Entry 7JU6 (X-ray diffraction, 2.06 A resolution); this record covers chains A and B.

== Chain A (and B) ==
Protein: Proto-oncogene tyrosine-protein kinase receptor Ret
Organism: Homo sapiens
Notes: EC 2.7.10.1; chain B of this document is another copy of the same molecule, construct and numbering; everything in this record applies to it too
Reference sequence: P07949 (RET_HUMAN); residues 705-1013 here = UniProt positions 705-1013
Sequence (314 residues; each row starts with the number of its first residue):
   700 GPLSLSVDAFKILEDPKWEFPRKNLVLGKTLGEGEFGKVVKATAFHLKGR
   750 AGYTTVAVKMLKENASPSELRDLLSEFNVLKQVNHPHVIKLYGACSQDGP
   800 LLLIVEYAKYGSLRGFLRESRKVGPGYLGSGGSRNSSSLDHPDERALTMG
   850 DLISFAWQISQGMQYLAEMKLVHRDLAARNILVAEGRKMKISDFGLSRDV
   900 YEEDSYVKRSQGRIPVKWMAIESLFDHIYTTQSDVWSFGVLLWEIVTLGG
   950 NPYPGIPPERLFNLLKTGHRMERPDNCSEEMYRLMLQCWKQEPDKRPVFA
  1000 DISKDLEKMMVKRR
Not modelled in the structure: 700-712, 829-840, 1013 (chain B: 824-836, 900-908, 1013)
Differences from the reference sequence: expression tag (700-704)
Small-molecule neighbours: Selpercatinib (Q6G): Leu-730, Gly-731, Glu-732, Gly-733, Gly-736, Lys-737, Val-738, Ala-756, Lys-758, Met-759, Leu-760, Glu-768, Asp-771, Leu-772, Val-804, Glu-805, Tyr-806, Ala-807, Lys-808, Tyr-809, Gly-810, Leu-881, Asp-892
Swiss-Prot annotation at these positions:
  - active site: Asp-874 (Proton acceptor)
  - binding site (ATP): Leu-730 to Val-738, Lys-758
  - binding site (semaxanib): Glu-805 to Ala-807
  - site: Asp-707, Ala-708 (Cleavage), Leu-712, Glu-713 (Breakpoint for translocation to form PCM1-RET)
  - modified residue (Phosphotyrosine): Tyr-806, Tyr-809, Tyr-826, Tyr-900, Tyr-905, Tyr-981
  - natural variant: Leu-730 (L730I: Confers resistance to vandetanib, lenvatinib, cabozantinib and nintedanib inhibitors; L730V: Confers resistance to vandetanib, cabozantinib and nintedanib inhibitors), Glu-732 (E732K: Confers resistance to cabozantinib inhibitor), Val-738 (V738A: Confers resistance to vandetanib, lenvatinib, cabozantinib and nintedanib inhibitors), Glu-762 (E762Q: In HSCR1), Ser-765 (S765P: In HSCR1), Ser-767 (S767R: In HSCR1), Glu-768 (E768D: In MTC), Val-778 (V778I: In a patient with renal agenesis; uncertain significance), Asn-783 (N783S: In HSCR1), Leu-790 (L790F: In MEN2A and MTC), Tyr-791 (Y791F: In HSCR1, pheochromocytoma, MTC and MEN2A), Val-804 (V804L: In MTC; V804M: In MTC), 24 further natural variant entries in UniProt
  - mutagenesis: Asp-707 (D707N: Impaired cleavage by caspase-3 and loss of induced cell death), Glu-734 (E734A: Enhanced protein autophosphorylation due to enhanced substrate presentation in trans), Lys-758 (K758R/M: Loss of kinase activity. No effect on interaction with and dissociation from CBLC and CD2AP), Arg-912 (R912A: Enhanced protein autophosphorylation due to enhanced substrate presentation in trans), Ile-913 (I913A: Enhanced protein autophosphorylation due to enhanced substrate presentation in trans)
Reported in the primary citation:
  - binding site for Selpercatinib: Val-738, Lys-758, Tyr-806, Gly-810
  - mutagenesis - V738A, V804M, Y806C, Y806N, G810C, G810R, G810S: increased growth
  - mutagenesis - V804M/M918T: increased growth in response to selpercatinib

== Chain A / chain B interface ==
Residue-residue contacts - 67 pairs, chain A then chain B:
  Glu-734(A) / Gly-733(B)
  Glu-734(A) / Glu-734(B)
  Leu-760(A) / Glu-958(B)
  Lys-761(A) / Pro-957(B)
  Glu-762(A) / Lys-916(B)  salt bridge
  Glu-762(A) / Ile-955(B)
  Glu-762(A) / Pro-957(B)
  Asn-763(A) / Arg-878(B)
  Asn-763(A) / Pro-914(B)
  Asn-763(A) / Trp-917(B)
  Ala-764(A) / Pro-914(B)
  Ala-764(A) / Val-915(B)  hydrogen bond (backbone-backbone)
  Ser-765(A) / Gly-911(B)
  Ser-765(A) / Arg-912(B)
  Ser-765(A) / Ile-913(B)
  Ser-765(A) / Pro-914(B)
  Pro-766(A) / Gly-911(B)
  Pro-766(A) / Ile-913(B)
  Pro-766(A) / Val-915(B)
  Pro-766(A) / Met-918(B)  hydrophobic
  Ser-767(A) / Gln-910(B)
  Ser-767(A) / Gly-911(B)  hydrogen bond (backbone-backbone)
  Ser-767(A) / Arg-912(B)
  Leu-769(A) / Phe-961(B)  hydrophobic
  Arg-770(A) / Gln-910(B)
  Ser-795(A) / Arg-959(B)  hydrogen bond (backbone-side chain)
  Gln-796(A) / Arg-959(B)  hydrogen bond (backbone-side chain)
  Gly-798(A) / Arg-959(B)  hydrogen bond (backbone-side chain)
  Pro-799(A) / Pro-956(B)
  Pro-799(A) / Glu-958(B)
  Leu-800(A) / Glu-958(B)  hydrogen bond (backbone-side chain)
  Gln-910(A) / Pro-701(B)
  Gln-910(A) / Leu-702(B)
  Gln-910(A) / Pro-766(B)
  Gln-910(A) / Ser-767(B)
  Gln-910(A) / Arg-770(B)
  Gly-911(A) / Ser-765(B)
  Gly-911(A) / Pro-766(B)
  Gly-911(A) / Ser-767(B)  hydrogen bond (backbone-backbone)
  Arg-912(A) / Ser-765(B)
  Arg-912(A) / Ser-767(B)
  Ile-913(A) / Ser-765(B)
  Ile-913(A) / Pro-766(B)
  Pro-914(A) / Asn-763(B)
  Pro-914(A) / Ala-764(B)
  Pro-914(A) / Ser-765(B)
  Val-915(A) / Ala-764(B)  hydrogen bond (backbone-backbone)
  Val-915(A) / Ser-765(B)
  Val-915(A) / Pro-766(B)
  Lys-916(A) / Glu-762(B)
  Trp-917(A) / Asn-763(B)
  Met-918(A) / Pro-766(B)  hydrophobic
  Phe-924(A) / Gly-700(B)  hydrogen bond (backbone-backbone)
  Phe-924(A) / Ser-703(B)
  Asn-950(A) / Glu-762(B)
  Pro-956(A) / Gly-798(B)
  Pro-956(A) / Pro-799(B)
  Pro-957(A) / Lys-761(B)
  Pro-957(A) / Glu-762(B)
  Glu-958(A) / Val-706(B)
  Glu-958(A) / Leu-760(B)
  Glu-958(A) / Pro-799(B)
  Glu-958(A) / Leu-800(B)  hydrogen bond (side chain-backbone)
  Arg-959(A) / Lys-710(B)
  Phe-961(A) / Leu-702(B)  hydrophobic
  Phe-961(A) / Ser-703(B)
  Phe-961(A) / Leu-769(B)  hydrophobic
Also at the interface, not in a pair above, chain A (35 interface residues in all): Gly-733, Asp-797, His-926

== In short ==
The interface between chain A and chain B involves 35 residues on one side and 37 on the other; the contacts
include 10 hydrogen bonds and 1 salt bridge. Polar pairs include Glu-762(A)/Lys-916(B), Ser-795(A)/Arg-959(B)
and Gln-796(A)/Arg-959(B). From the paper: a binding site for Selpercatinib at Val-738(A), Lys-758(A) and
Tyr-806(A) among others; V738A, V804M and Y806C of chain A, among others, increase growth; 8 substitutions
were tested in all.
Both chains are Proto-oncogene tyrosine-protein kinase receptor Ret (Homo sapiens). Entry 7JU6 (Structure of
RET protein tyrosine kinase in complex with selpercatinib) was determined by X-ray diffraction together with
7JU5 from the same study.
